PDB entry 7X7V | electron microscopy, 3.83 A resolution | chains L and H of the 7 polymer chains in the assembly

Chain L:
Name: X10 light chain
Source organism: Mus musculus
Sequence (111 residues; each row starts with the number of its first residue):
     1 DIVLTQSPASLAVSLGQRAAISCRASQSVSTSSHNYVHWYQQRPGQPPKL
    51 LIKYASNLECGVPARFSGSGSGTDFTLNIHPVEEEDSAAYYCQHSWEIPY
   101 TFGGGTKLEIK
Disulfide bonds: Cys23-Cys92

Chain H:
Name: X10 heavy chain
Source organism: Mus musculus
Sequence (121 residues; row label = number of the first residue in the row):
     1 EVQLQQSGPELVKPGASVKISCKTSGYTFTEYTLHWVKQSHGKSLEWIGG
    51 FDPNFGGATYNLKFEDKATLTVDKSSNTAYMELRSLTSEDSAVFYCARGD
   101 YGTSYAYFDFWGQGTTLTVSS
Disulfide bonds: Cys22-Cys96

Chain L / chain H interface:
Residue-residue contacts (27):
  His38(L) with Ala106(H), hydrogen bond (side chain-backbone); Tyr107(H)
  Tyr40(L) with Tyr107(H); Phe108(H), hydrogen bond (side chain-backbone)
  Gln42(L) with Gln39(H); Tyr95(H)
  Gln46(L) with Tyr95(H)
  Pro47(L) with Tyr95(H), hydrophobic; Gly112(H)
  Pro48(L) with Trp111(H)
  Leu50(L) with Tyr107(H), hydrophobic
  Lys53(L) with Tyr107(H)
  Tyr54(L) with Ala106(H); Tyr107(H), hydrophobic
  Tyr91(L) with Gln39(H); Lys43(H); Leu45(H), hydrophobic
  Gln93(L) with Ala106(H); Phe108(H)
  Ile98(L) with Trp47(H); Thr59(H)
  Pro99(L) with Asn61(H)
  Tyr100(L) with Trp47(H); Tyr105(H), hydrogen bond (side chain-backbone)
  Phe102(L) with Leu45(H)
  Gly103(L) with Ser44(H), hydrogen bond (backbone-side chain)
  Gly104(L) with Ser44(H), hydrogen bond (backbone-side chain)
Other interface residues (no listed pair), chain L (19 interface residues in all): Ser95, Gly105
Other interface residues (no listed pair), chain H (15 interface residues in all): Asp109

Summary:
Chain L and chain H form an interface of 19 and 15 residues respectively, with 5 hydrogen bonds. Among the
polar pairs are His38(L)-Ala106(H), Tyr40(L)-Phe108(H) and Tyr100(L)-Tyr105(H).
Chain L is X10 light chain and chain H is X10 heavy chain, both from Mus musculus; the structure, Cryo-EM
structure of SARS-CoV spike protein in complex with three nAbs X01, X10 and X17, was determined by electron
microscopy together with 7X7T and 7X7U from the same study.
